7D8Q - chain A; structure by X-ray diffraction, 1.50 A resolution.

# Chain A
Name: UPF0374 protein SAB1800c
Source organism: Staphylococcus aureus RF122
UniProt: Q2YU19 (Y1800_STAAB); residues 1-180 here = UniProt positions 1-180
Amino-acid sequence (180 residues; numbered 1 to 180; the number before each row is that of its first residue):
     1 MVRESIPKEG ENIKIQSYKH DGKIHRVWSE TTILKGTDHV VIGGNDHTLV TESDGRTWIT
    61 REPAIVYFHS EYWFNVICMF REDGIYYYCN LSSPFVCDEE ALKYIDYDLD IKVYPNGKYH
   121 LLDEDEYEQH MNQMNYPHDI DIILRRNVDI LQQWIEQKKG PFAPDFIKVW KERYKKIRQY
Not modelled in the structure: 1-4, 179-180
Metal / ion sites: Mg2+ site 1: N90, D106, D110; Mg2+ site 2: D108, D110, D123, E126 (together with GZF)
Residues lining bound ligands: GZF ([(2R,3R,4S,5S)-5-(2-azanyl-6-oxidanyl-purin-9-yl)-3,4-bis(oxidanyl)oxolan-2-yl]methyl bis(oxidanyl)phosphinothioyl hydrogen phosphate): H25, R26, E52, W58, Y88, D106, D110, D123, E126
Curated features (UniProtKB/Swiss-Prot):
  - active site: R26 (Proton donor)
  - binding site (Mg(2+)): N90, D106, D108, D110, D123, E126

# In short
Chain A binds compound GZF. N90, D106 and D110 form the Mg2+ site 1. D108, D110, D123 and E126 coordinate Mg2+
site 2. UniProt lists active-site residue R26 and 6 Mg2+-binding residues.
Chain A is UPF0374 protein SAB1800c (Staphylococcus aureus RF122); the structure, The structure of nucleotide
phosphatase Sa1684 complex with GDP analogue from Staphylococcus aureus, was determined by X-ray diffraction,
deposited together with 7D8G, 7D8I and 7D8L.
